PDB entry 6ZHA | electron microscopy, 3.91 A resolution | chains B and C of the 5 polymer chains in the assembly

Chain B:
Name: X-ray repair cross-complementing protein 6
From: Homo sapiens
Notes: EC 3.6.4.-, 4.2.99.-
UniProtKB: P12956 (XRCC6_HUMAN); residue numbers follow UniProt; this construct covers 1-609
Amino-acid sequence (609 residues; row label = number of the first residue in the row):
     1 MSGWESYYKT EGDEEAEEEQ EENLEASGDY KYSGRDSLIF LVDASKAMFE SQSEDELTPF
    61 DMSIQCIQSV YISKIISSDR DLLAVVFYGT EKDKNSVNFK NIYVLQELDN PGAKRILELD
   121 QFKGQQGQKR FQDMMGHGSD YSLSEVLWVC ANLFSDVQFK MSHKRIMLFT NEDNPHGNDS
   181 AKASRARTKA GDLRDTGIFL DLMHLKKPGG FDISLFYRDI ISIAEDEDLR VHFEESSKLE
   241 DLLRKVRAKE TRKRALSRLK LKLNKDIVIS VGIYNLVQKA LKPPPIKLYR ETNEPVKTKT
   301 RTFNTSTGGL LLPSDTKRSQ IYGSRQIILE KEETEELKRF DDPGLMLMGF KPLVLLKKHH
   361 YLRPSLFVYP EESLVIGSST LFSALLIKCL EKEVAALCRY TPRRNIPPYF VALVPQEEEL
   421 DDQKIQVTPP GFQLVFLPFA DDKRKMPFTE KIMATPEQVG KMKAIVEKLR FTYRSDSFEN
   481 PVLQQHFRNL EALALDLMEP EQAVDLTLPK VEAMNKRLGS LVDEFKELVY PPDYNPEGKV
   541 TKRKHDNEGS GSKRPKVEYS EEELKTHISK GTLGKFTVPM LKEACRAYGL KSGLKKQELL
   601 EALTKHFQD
Not modelled in the structure: 1-31, 223-236, 535-609
UniProt features mapped onto this chain:
  - region: Val578 to Glu583 (Interaction with BAX)
  - active site: Lys31 (Schiff-base intermediate with DNA)
  - modified residue: Ser2 (N-acetylserine), Ser6 (Phosphoserine), Ser27 (Phosphoserine), Lys31 (N6-acetyllysine), Ser51 (Phosphoserine), Ser306 (Phosphoserine), Lys317 (N6-acetyllysine), Lys331 (N6-acetyllysine), Lys338 (N6-acetyllysine), Thr455 (Phosphothreonine), Lys461 (N6-acetyllysine), Ser477 (Phosphoserine), Ser520 (Phosphoserine), Lys539 (N6-acetyllysine), Lys542 (N6-acetyllysine), Lys544 (N6-acetyllysine), Ser550 (Phosphoserine), Lys553 (N6-acetyllysine), Lys556 (N6-acetyllysine), Ser560 (Phosphoserine) and 1 more in UniProt
  - cross-link (Glycyl lysine isopeptide (Lys-Gly)): Lys287 (interchain with G-Cter in SUMO2), Lys317 (interchain with G-Cter in SUMO2), Lys556 (interchain with G-Cter in SUMO2)
  - mutagenesis: Lys31 (K31A: Diminishes the ability to form a Schiff base. Abolishes adduct formation; when associated with A-160 and A-164), Lys160 (K160A: Abolishes adduct formation; when associated with A-31 and A-160), Lys164 (K164A: Abolishes adduct formation; when associated with A-31 and A-164), Lys539 (K539Q: Complete loss of suppression of BAX-induced apoptosis; K539R: No effect on suppression of BAX-induced apoptosis), Lys542 (K542Q: Complete loss of suppression of BAX-induced apoptosis; K542R: No effect on suppression of BAX-induced apoptosis), Lys544 (K544R: No effect on suppression of BAX-induced apoptosis), Lys553 (K553Q: Partial loss of suppression of BAX-induced apoptosis; K553R: No effect on suppression of BAX-induced apoptosis), Lys556 (K556R: No effect on suppression of BAX-induced apoptosis), Lys570 (K570R: Loss of methylation; loss of anti-apoptotic activity; no effect on XRCC5 stabilization)

Chain C:
Name: X-ray repair cross-complementing protein 5
From: Homo sapiens
Notes: EC 3.6.4.-
UniProtKB: P13010 (XRCC5_HUMAN); residues 1-732 here = UniProt positions 1-732
Amino-acid sequence (732 residues; row label = number of the first residue in the row):
     1 MVRSGNKAAV VLCMDVGFTM SNSIPGIESP FEQAKKVITM FVQRQVFAEN KDEIALVLFG
    61 TDGTDNPLSG GDQYQNITVH RHLMLPDFDL LEDIESKIQP GSQQADFLDA LIVSMDVIQH
   121 ETIGKKFEKR HIEIFTDLSS RFSKSQLDII IHSLKKCDIS LQFFLPFSLG KEDGSGDRGD
   181 GPFRLGGHGP SFPLKGITEQ QKEGLEIVKM VMISLEGEDG LDEIYSFSES LRKLCVFKKI
   241 ERHSIHWPCR LTIGSNLSIR IAAYKSILQE RVKKTWTVVD AKTLKKEDIQ KETVYCLNDD
   301 DETEVLKEDI IQGFRYGSDI VPFSKVDEEQ MKYKSEGKCF SVLGFCKSSQ VQRRFFMGNQ
   361 VLKVFAARDD EAAAVALSSL IHALDDLDMV AIVRYAYDKR ANPQVGVAFP HIKHNYECLV
   421 YVQLPFMEDL RQYMFSSLKN SKKYAPTEAQ LNAVDALIDS MSLAKKDEKT DTLEDLFPTT
   481 KIPNPRFQRL FQCLLHRALH PREPLPPIQQ HIWNMLNPPA EVTTKSQIPL SKIKTLFPLI
   541 EAKKKDQVTA QEIFQDNHED GPTAKKLKTE QGGAHFSVSS LAEGSVTSVG SVNPAENFRV
   601 LVKQKKASFE EASNQLINHI EQFLDTNETP YFMKSIDCIR AFREEAIKFS EEQRFNNFLK
   661 ALQEKVEIKQ LNHFWEIVVQ DGITLITKEE ASGSSVTAEE AKKFLAPKDK PSGDTAAVFE
   721 EGGDVDDLLD MI
Not modelled in the structure: 1-5, 171-180, 555-732
UniProt features mapped onto this chain:
  - region: Leu138 to Leu165 (Leucine-zipper)
  - motif: Glu720 to Leu728 (EEXXXDL motif)
  - modified residue: Lys144 (N6-acetyllysine), Ser255 (Phosphoserine), Ser258 (Phosphoserine), Lys265 (N6-acetyllysine), Ser318 (Phosphoserine), Lys332 (N6-acetyllysine), Thr535 (Phosphothreonine), Ser577 (Phosphoserine), Ser579 (Phosphoserine), Ser580 (Phosphoserine), Lys660 (N6-acetyllysine), Lys665 (N6-acetyllysine), Thr715 (Phosphothreonine)
  - cross-link (Glycyl lysine isopeptide (Lys-Gly)): Lys195 (interchain with G-Cter in SUMO2), Lys532 (interchain with G-Cter in SUMO2), Lys534 (interchain with G-Cter in SUMO2), Lys566 (interchain with G-Cter in SUMO2), Lys568 (interchain with G-Cter in SUMO2), Lys669 (interchain with G-Cter in SUMO2), Lys688 (interchain with G-Cter in SUMO2)
  - mutagenesis: Glu720 to Glu721 (Abolishes interaction with PRKDC and its recruitment to sites of DNA damage), Asp726 to Asp727 (Abolishes interaction with PRKDC and its recruitment to sites of DNA damage)

Interface between chain B and chain C:
Pairs across the interface (286):
  Ile75(B) with Tyr316(C), hydrophobic; Gly317(C)
  Ile76(B) with Tyr316(C), hydrophobic
  Asp79(B) with Gly317(C); Ser318(C)
  Asn110(B) with Ser318(C)
  Pro111(B) with Gly317(C)
  Ala248(B) with Glu428(C)
  Arg252(B) with Arg431(C); Tyr433(C)
  Lys253(B) with Tyr433(C), hydrogen bond (backbone-side chain)
  Arg254(B) with Tyr433(C), hydrogen bond (backbone-side chain)
  Ile267(B) with Ile533(C), hydrophobic; Lys534(C); Leu539(C), hydrophobic
  Val268(B) with Leu539(C); Ile540(C)
  Tyr274(B) with Tyr433(C), hydrophobic; Phe435(C), hydrophobic
  Asn275(B) with Arg431(C)
  Leu276(B) with Arg354(C); Arg431(C), hydrogen bond (backbone-backbone)
  Val277(B) with Asp429(C)
  Gln278(B) with Asp429(C); Arg431(C)
  Lys279(B) with Met357(C)
  Lys282(B) with Phe314(C)
  Pro283(B) with Phe314(C)
  Pro285(B) with Gly313(C); Phe314(C), hydrophobic
  Ile286(B) with Ile311(C); Gln312(C); Gly313(C), hydrogen bond (backbone-backbone); Phe314(C); Ile320(C), hydrophobic
  Lys287(B) with Tyr295(C); Ile311(C)
  Leu288(B) with Ile310(C); Ile311(C), hydrogen bond (backbone-backbone); Gly313(C); Ile320(C), hydrophobic
  Tyr289(B) with Leu297(C), hydrophobic; Val305(C), hydrophobic; Asp309(C); Ile310(C); Ile311(C), hydrogen bond (backbone-backbone)
  Arg290(B) with Glu308(C), hydrogen bond (side chain-backbone); Asp309(C), hydrogen bond (backbone-backbone); Ile310(C), hydrogen bond (side chain-backbone); Ile311(C)
  Asn293(B) with Pro322(C)
  Glu294(B) with Leu297(C); Asn298(C)
  Pro295(B) with Asn298(C), hydrogen bond (backbone-side chain)
  Val296(B) with Cys296(C); Leu297(C), hydrophobic; Asn298(C), hydrogen bond (backbone-side chain)
  Lys297(B) with Tyr295(C); Cys296(C), hydrogen bond (backbone-backbone); Leu297(C); Asn298(C)
  Thr298(B) with Thr293(C); Tyr295(C)
  Lys299(B) with Thr293(C), hydrogen bond (backbone-side chain); Val294(C), hydrogen bond (backbone-backbone)
  Thr300(B) with Lys291(C); Glu292(C); Thr293(C), hydrogen bond
  Arg301(B) with Lys291(C); Glu292(C), hydrogen bond (backbone-backbone)
  Thr302(B) with Ile289(C); Gln290(C), hydrogen bond (side chain-backbone); Lys291(C); Glu292(C)
  Phe303(B) with Asp288(C); Ile289(C); Gln290(C), hydrogen bond (backbone-backbone); Glu292(C), hydrogen bond (backbone-side chain)
  Asn304(B) with Asp288(C); Gln290(C)
  Thr305(B) with Asp288(C), hydrogen bond (backbone-side chain); Gln290(C)
  Ser306(B) with Asp288(C), hydrogen bond
  Asp315(B) with Val279(C); Asp280(C); Ala281(C), hydrogen bond (backbone-backbone)
  Thr316(B) with Val278(C); Val279(C)
  Lys317(B) with Thr277(C); Val278(C); Val279(C), hydrogen bond (backbone-backbone); Ala281(C)
  Arg318(B) with Trp276(C); Thr277(C)
  Ser319(B) with Trp276(C); Thr277(C), hydrogen bond (backbone-backbone); Val279(C)
  Gln320(B) with Lys274(C); Thr275(C); Trp276(C)
  Tyr322(B) with Val46(C); Phe47(C), hydrogen bond (side chain-backbone)
  Arg325(B) with Asp87(C), salt bridge; Phe88(C)
  Ile327(B) with Leu494(C), hydrophobic; Arg497(C); Ala498(C), hydrophobic
  Ile328(B) with Leu284(C), hydrophobic; Arg497(C)
  Leu329(B) with Trp276(C), hydrophobic; Arg497(C)
  Glu333(B) with Leu505(C)
  Thr334(B) with Trp276(C)
  Leu337(B) with Arg489(C); Leu490(C), hydrophobic; Cys493(C), hydrophobic
  Lys338(B) with Arg486(C)
  Phe340(B) with Pro485(C), hydrophobic; Arg486(C); Arg489(C); Ile508(C); Trp513(C)
  Asp341(B) with Trp513(C)
  Met348(B) with Phe477(C), hydrophobic; Leu516(C); Pro518(C)
  Gly349(B) with Met461(C); Leu463(C)
  Phe350(B) with Ile458(C), hydrophobic; Met461(C), hydrophobic; Ser462(C); Leu463(C), hydrogen bond (backbone-backbone)
  Lys351(B) with Ala464(C)
  Pro352(B) with Ala464(C)
  Lys357(B) with Arg353(C)
  Lys358(B) with Arg353(C), hydrogen bond (backbone-side chain); Phe409(C); Pro410(C)
  His359(B) with Val361(C); His411(C), hydrogen bond; Val420(C)
  Tyr361(B) with Ile267(C); Phe356(C), hydrophobic; Met357(C); Gly358(C), hydrogen bond (side chain-backbone); Asn359(C); Val361(C), hydrophobic
  Ser365(B) with Arg353(C); Arg354(C), hydrogen bond (side chain-backbone)
  Phe367(B) with Phe435(C), hydrophobic
  Tyr369(B) with Phe435(C), hydrophobic
  Leu374(B) with Ile540(C); Glu541(C); Ala542(C), hydrophobic
  Val375(B) with Leu539(C), hydrophobic; Ile540(C)
  Ile376(B) with Pro538(C); Ile540(C)
  Gly377(B) with Tyr444(C)
  Ser379(B) with Tyr444(C)
  Thr380(B) with Tyr444(C)
  Ser383(B) with Tyr444(C); Pro446(C)
  Ala384(B) with Leu451(C), hydrophobic; Val454(C), hydrophobic
  Leu385(B) with Val454(C), hydrophobic
  Ile387(B) with Lys439(C)
  Glu391(B) with Asp455(C); Ile458(C)
  Lys392(B) with Val454(C); Asp455(C), salt bridge; Ile458(C)
  Val394(B) with Ile458(C), hydrophobic
  Leu397(B) with Phe477(C); Thr479(C)
  Arg399(B) with Trp513(C); Leu516(C), hydrogen bond (side chain-backbone)
  Pro407(B) with Arg486(C)
  Tyr409(B) with Gln269(C), hydrogen bond; Asn484(C)
  Phe410(B) with Phe477(C), hydrophobic; Thr479(C); Leu516(C), hydrophobic
  Gln416(B) with Arg354(C), hydrogen bond
  Gln426(B) with Met434(C)
  Thr428(B) with Arg354(C)
  Pro429(B) with Phe435(C), hydrophobic
  Gln433(B) with Arg353(C); Arg354(C), hydrogen bond (side chain-backbone)
  Val435(B) with Arg353(C)
  Pro438(B) with Thr480(C)
  Phe439(B) with Thr480(C); Ile482(C); Asn484(C)
  Ala440(B) with Leu234(C), hydrophobic; Thr480(C), hydrogen bond (backbone-backbone); Lys481(C); Ile482(C), hydrogen bond (backbone-backbone); Pro483(C)
  Asp441(B) with Glu270(C); Pro483(C); Asn484(C), hydrogen bond (side chain-backbone)
  Asp442(B) with Ser266(C); Leu268(C)
  Lys443(B) with Ser266(C); Ile267(C)
  Arg444(B) with Ser244(C); Ser266(C), hydrogen bond (backbone-backbone); Leu268(C)
  Lys445(B) with Glu241(C); Arg242(C); His243(C)
  Met446(B) with Lys363(C)
  Pro447(B) with His243(C); Tyr264(C), hydrophobic; Tyr416(C), hydrogen bond (backbone-side chain)
  Phe448(B) with Tyr416(C)
  Thr449(B) with Tyr416(C)
  Glu450(B) with Tyr416(C), hydrogen bond (side chain-backbone)
  Ile452(B) with Glu371(C); Ala374(C), hydrophobic; Val375(C), hydrophobic
  Ala454(B) with Val375(C); Ser378(C); Ser379(C)
  Val459(B) with Ser379(C); His382(C); Ala383(C)
  Met462(B) with Ser379(C); Leu380(C), hydrophobic
  Lys463(B) with Ala383(C); Leu387(C)
  Val466(B) with Phe345(C), hydrophobic; Leu387(C), hydrophobic
  Leu469(B) with Leu343(C); Gly344(C); Phe345(C)
  Arg470(B) with Phe345(C)
  Phe471(B) with Phe345(C), hydrogen bond (backbone-backbone); Cys346(C)
  Thr472(B) with Gln350(C), hydrogen bond (backbone-side chain)
  Tyr473(B) with Cys346(C), hydrophobic; Gln350(C); Phe355(C)
  Ser475(B) with Phe355(C); Met427(C)
  Asp476(B) with Met427(C)
  Phe478(B) with Phe426(C); Met427(C), hydrogen bond (backbone-backbone)
  Glu479(B) with Phe426(C); Met427(C); Glu428(C), hydrogen bond (side chain-backbone)
  Asn480(B) with Phe426(C); Glu428(C)
  Val482(B) with Tyr333(C), hydrophobic; Asn402(C)
  Leu483(B) with Glu428(C)
  His486(B) with Phe314(C)
  Asn489(B) with Met331(C), hydrogen bond (side chain-backbone)
  Leu490(B) with Phe314(C), hydrophobic; Phe323(C), hydrophobic
  Glu491(B) with Tyr316(C)
  Leu493(B) with Val321(C), hydrophobic; Pro322(C); Phe323(C), hydrophobic
  Ala494(B) with Tyr316(C), hydrophobic; Val321(C), hydrophobic
  Leu506(B) with Leu343(C)
  Thr507(B) with Arg394(C)
  Leu508(B) with Leu343(C)
  Pro509(B) with Ser341(C); Leu343(C), hydrophobic
  Val511(B) with Gly254(C)
  Asn515(B) with Ser255(C), hydrogen bond
  Val522(B) with Asn256(C); Leu257(C)
  Asp523(B) with Asn256(C), hydrogen bond; Leu257(C)
  Lys526(B) with Leu257(C)
  Pro532(B) with Arg260(C); Asp370(C); Ala372(C), hydrophobic
  Asp533(B) with Arg250(C), salt bridge; Ser258(C); Arg260(C), salt bridge
  Tyr534(B) with Arg260(C)
Also at the interface, not in a pair above, chain B (168 interface residues in all): Gly112, Arg247, Asn264, Ala280, Pro284, Leu310, Leu311, Ser314, Leu355, His360, Leu362, Arg363, Pro364, Glu372, Ser378, Lys388, Pro408, Glu418, Val427, Met453, Gln458, Pro481, Gln485, Phe487, Glu499, Leu528, Tyr530
Also at the interface, not in a pair above, chain C (163 interface residues in all): Asp89, Lys265, Lys282, Asp299, Lys332, Val342, Val351, Gln352, Phe365, Ala373, Asp386, Met389, Pro403, Asn415, Pro425, Leu430, Gln432, Ser437, Leu438, Leu457, Leu473, Phe487, Asn517, Leu530, Lys543

In short:
The interface between chain B and chain C involves 168 residues on one side and 163 on the other; the contacts
include 47 hydrogen bonds and 4 salt bridges. Polar contacts include Arg325(B)-Asp87(C), Lys392(B)-Asp455(C)
and Asp533(B)-Arg250(C).
Chain B is X-ray repair cross-complementing protein 6 and chain C is X-ray repair cross-complementing protein
5, both from Homo sapiens; the structure, Cryo-EM structure of DNA-PK monomer, was determined by electron
microscopy together with 6ZH8 and 6ZHE from the same study.
